Entry 8T3O (electron microscopy, 3.06 A resolution); this record covers chains B and A of the 5 polymer chains in the assembly.

# Chain B
Name: Guanine nucleotide-binding protein G(I)/G(S)/G(T) subunit beta-1
Organism: Homo sapiens
UniProtKB: P62873 (GBB1_HUMAN); numbering as in UniProt (aligned over 2-340)
Chain sequence (342 residues; each row starts with the number of its first residue):
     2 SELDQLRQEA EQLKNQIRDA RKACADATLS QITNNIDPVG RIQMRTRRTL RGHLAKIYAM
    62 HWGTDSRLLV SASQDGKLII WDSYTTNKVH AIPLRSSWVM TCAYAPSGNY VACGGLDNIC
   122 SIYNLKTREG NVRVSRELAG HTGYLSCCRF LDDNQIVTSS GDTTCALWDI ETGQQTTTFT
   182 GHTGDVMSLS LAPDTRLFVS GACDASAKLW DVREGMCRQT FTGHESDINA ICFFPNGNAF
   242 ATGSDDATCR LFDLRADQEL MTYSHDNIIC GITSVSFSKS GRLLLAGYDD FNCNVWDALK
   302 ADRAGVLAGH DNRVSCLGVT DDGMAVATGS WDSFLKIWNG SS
Differences from the reference sequence: expression tag (341-343)
Swiss-Prot annotation at these positions:
  - modified residue: S2 (N-acetylserine), H266 (Phosphohistidine)
  - natural variant: L30 (L30F: In MRD42; uncertain significance), R52 (R52G: In MRD42), G64 (G64V: In MRD42), D76 (D76E: In MRD42; D76G: In MRD42), G77 (G77S: In MRD42), K78 (K78R: In MRD42), I80 (I80N: In MRD42; I80T: In MRD42), H91 (H91R: In MRD42; uncertain significance), A92 (A92T: In MRD42), P94 (P94S: In MRD42), L95 (L95P: In MRD42), R96 (R96L: In MRD42), 5 further natural variant entries in UniProt

# Chain A
Name: Guanine nucleotide-binding protein G(q)
Organism: Homo sapiens
Chain sequence (230 residues; each row starts with the number of its first residue; note: 12 numbers in that range are skipped by the numbering (no residue carries them; nothing is unmodelled there)):
     5 VSAEDKAAAE RSKMIDKNLR EDGEKARRTL RLLLLGADNS GKSTIVKQM
    66 TSGIFETKFQ VDKVNFHMFD VGGQRDERRK WIQCFNDVTA IIFVVDSSDY NRLQEALNDF
   126 KSIWNNRWLR TISVILFLNK QDLLAEKVLA GKSKIEDYFP EFARYTTPED ATPEPGEDPR
   186 VTRAKYFIRK EFVDISTASG DGRHICYPHF TCAVDTENAR RIFNDCKDII LQMNLREYNL
   246 V

# How chain B and chain A interact
Residue-residue contacts (48):
  G53(B) - L23(A)
  L55(B) - L23(A)
  L55(B) - G27(A)
  K57(B) - C99(A)  hydrogen bond (side chain-backbone)
  K57(B) - N101(A)
  Y59(B) - Q98(A)
  Y59(B) - C99(A)  hydrogen bond (side chain-backbone)
  K78(B) - D26(A)  salt bridge
  I80(B) - L23(A)  hydrophobic
  N88(B) - A12(A)
  N88(B) - A13(A)
  N88(B) - S16(A)
  K89(B) - S16(A)
  K89(B) - I19(A)
  K89(B) - D20(A)  salt bridge
  V90(B) - R15(A)  hydrogen bond (backbone-side chain)
  H91(B) - R15(A)
  A92(B) - I19(A)  hydrophobic
  A92(B) - L23(A)  hydrophobic
  W99(B) - R35(A)
  W99(B) - I69(A)
  W99(B) - F84(A)  hydrophobic
  W99(B) - C99(A)
  W99(B) - F100(A)  hydrophobic
  L117(B) - I69(A)
  L117(B) - Q89(A)  hydrogen bond (backbone-side chain)
  L117(B) - W96(A)  hydrophobic
  L117(B) - F100(A)  hydrophobic
  N119(B) - G68(A)
  N119(B) - Q89(A)  hydrogen bond
  T143(B) - G88(A)
  T143(B) - Q89(A)
  G144(B) - Q89(A)
  Y145(B) - Q89(A)
  Y145(B) - K95(A)
  G162(B) - R90(A)  hydrogen bond (backbone-side chain)
  T164(B) - R90(A)
  D186(B) - R90(A)  salt bridge
  M188(B) - K95(A)
  C204(B) - K95(A)
  D228(B) - R94(A)  salt bridge
  D228(B) - K95(A)  salt bridge
  N230(B) - K95(A)
  D246(B) - K95(A)  salt bridge
  D290(B) - W133(A)
  R314(B) - W133(A)
  W332(B) - Q98(A)
  W332(B) - N101(A)
Also at the interface, not in a pair above, chain B (35 interface residues in all): Q75, T87, M101, D118, D163, T184, G185
Also at the interface, not in a pair above, chain A (26 interface residues in all): D102, R132

# Overview
The interface between chain B and chain A involves 35 residues on one side and 26 on the other, with 6
hydrogen bonds and 6 salt bridges. Polar contacts include K78(B)-D26(A), K89(B)-D20(A) and D186(B)-R90(A).
Here chain B is Guanine nucleotide-binding protein G(I)/G(S)/G(T) subunit beta-1 and chain A is Guanine
nucleotide-binding protein G(q), both from Homo sapiens. Entry 8T3O (Cryo-EM structure of the TUG-891 bound
FFA4-Gq complex) was determined by electron microscopy, deposited together with 8T3Q, 8T3S and 8T3V.
